9C8G - chains A and C of the 4 polymer chains in the assembly; structure by electron microscopy, 2.64 A resolution.

== Chain A ==
Protein: VP1
Organism: Human enterovirus D68
UniProtKB: A0A8D5ZMD3 (A0A8D5ZMD3_HED68); the author numbering skips numbers that UniProt does not, so the offset changes along the chain: 1-293 = UniProt 565-857; 295-297 = UniProt 858-860
Sequence (296 residues; each row starts with the number of its first residue; note: 1 number in that range is skipped by the numbering (no residue carries it; nothing is unmodelled there)):
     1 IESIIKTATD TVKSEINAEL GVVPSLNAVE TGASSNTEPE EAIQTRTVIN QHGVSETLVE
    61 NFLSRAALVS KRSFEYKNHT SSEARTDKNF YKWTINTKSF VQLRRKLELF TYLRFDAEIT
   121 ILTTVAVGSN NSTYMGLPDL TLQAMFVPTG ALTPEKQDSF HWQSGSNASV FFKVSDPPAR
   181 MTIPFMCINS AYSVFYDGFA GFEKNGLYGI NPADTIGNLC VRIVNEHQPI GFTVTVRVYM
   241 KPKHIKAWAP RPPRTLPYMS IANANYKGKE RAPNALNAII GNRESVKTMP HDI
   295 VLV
Not modelled in the structure: 296-297
Sequence notes: conflict V295 (Arg858 in A0A8D5ZMD3)

== Chain C ==
Protein: VP3
Organism: Human enterovirus D68
UniProtKB: A0A097BW19 (A0A097BW19_HED68); residues 1-247 here correspond to UniProt positions 318-564 (UniProt number = residue number + 317)
Sequence (247 residues; numbered 1 to 247; the number before each row is that of its first residue):
     1 GVPTYLLPGS GQFLTTDDHS SAPVLPCFNP TPEMHIPGQV RNMLEVIQVE SMMEINNTEN
    61 AVGMQRLKVD ISVLTDVDQL LFNIPLDIQL DGPLRNTLVG NISRYYTHWS GSLEMTFMFC
   121 GSFMATGKLI LCYTPPGGSC PTTRETAMLG THIVWDFGLQ SSVTLVIPWI SGSHYRMFNN
   181 DAKSTNANVG YVTCFMQTNL IVPSESSNTC SLIGFVAAKD DFSLRLMRDS PDIGQLEHLH
   241 EAEAAYQ

== How chain A and chain C interact ==
Pairs across the interface (239; chain A residue first):
  A8(A) with D220(C); D221(C); F222(C)
  T9(A) with D220(C), hydrogen bond; D221(C)
  S25(A) with I153(C); S162(C); V163(C); T164(C), hydrogen bond (backbone-backbone)
  L26(A) with W155(C); Q160(C), hydrogen bond (backbone-side chain); S162(C)
  N27(A) with Q160(C); S162(C), hydrogen bond; V163(C); T164(C), hydrogen bond
  V29(A) with E50(C); T116(C); M118(C), hydrophobic; S162(C); F215(C), hydrophobic
  E30(A) with S161(C), hydrogen bond
  G32(A) with E50(C)
  A33(A) with Q48(C); V49(C), hydrophobic; E50(C)
  S34(A) with E50(C), hydrogen bond (backbone-side chain); E114(C), hydrogen bond; T116(C); T164(C), hydrogen bond; K219(C)
  S35(A) with K219(C)
  N36(A) with T164(C); V166(C); K219(C), hydrogen bond (backbone-side chain)
  T37(A) with K219(C)
  E38(A) with S112(C); V166(C); K219(C); D221(C)
  A42(A) with T151(C); I153(C), hydrophobic
  I43(A) with T151(C); V166(C), hydrophobic; P168(C), hydrophobic
  N50(A) with D221(C)
  H52(A) with S110(C), hydrogen bond; H174(C), hydrogen bond; Y175(C); S223(C)
  G53(A) with Y175(C), hydrogen bond (backbone-side chain); S223(C), hydrogen bond (backbone-side chain); L224(C)
  V54(A) with N42(C), hydrogen bond (backbone-side chain); L44(C), hydrophobic
  E56(A) with Y106(C); L224(C); R225(C); L226(C), hydrogen bond (side chain-backbone); M227(C), hydrogen bond (side chain-backbone)
  T57(A) with N42(C); M43(C), hydrogen bond (backbone-backbone); L44(C); Y106(C), hydrogen bond; L224(C)
  L58(A) with R41(C); N42(C)
  V59(A) with V40(C); R41(C), hydrogen bond (backbone-backbone); N42(C); M43(C), hydrophobic
  F62(A) with M43(C), hydrophobic; Y105(C), hydrophobic; Y106(C); M227(C)
  R65(A) with T15(C); T16(C); M227(C); D229(C), salt bridge
  A66(A) with F13(C), hydrophobic; T15(C), hydrogen bond (backbone-side chain)
  S70(A) with Y246(C), hydrogen bond
  K71(A) with H238(C); Y246(C)
  R72(A) with E243(C), salt bridge; Y246(C)
  R85(A) with Q247(C), hydrogen bond (side chain-backbone)
  D87(A) with Q247(C)
  Y91(A) with Y246(C), hydrophobic
  K92(A) with A245(C), hydrogen bond (side chain-backbone); Y246(C); Q247(C)
  W93(A) with A245(C); Y246(C)
  T94(A) with A245(C), hydrogen bond (backbone-backbone)
  N96(A) with A245(C)
  S99(A) with Q235(C), hydrogen bond (backbone-side chain)
  F100(A) with Q235(C); H238(C)
  V101(A) with I233(C); G234(C); Q235(C), hydrogen bond (backbone-side chain); L239(C), hydrophobic
  Q102(A) with Q235(C), hydrogen bond
  R104(A) with L239(C)
  R105(A) with N101(C), hydrogen bond (side chain-backbone); Y105(C), hydrogen bond; S230(C); D232(C), salt bridge; I233(C)
  K106(A) with Y105(C); M227(C)
  L109(A) with I102(C), hydrophobic
  F110(A) with V40(C), hydrophobic; M43(C), hydrophobic
  Y112(A) with I36(C), hydrophobic
  R114(A) with P30(C); T31(C), hydrogen bond (side chain-backbone); P32(C); E33(C)
  E118(A) with H19(C); S21(C), hydrogen bond
  T120(A) with F13(C)
  A168(A) with V24(C)
  P177(A) with G11(C)
  P178(A) with G11(C); F13(C), hydrophobic
  R180(A) with Q12(C), hydrogen bond (side chain-backbone); S21(C); A22(C)
  M181(A) with S21(C), hydrogen bond (backbone-side chain); A22(C); V24(C), hydrophobic
  T182(A) with S21(C), hydrogen bond; A22(C), hydrogen bond (backbone-backbone); P23(C); V24(C), hydrogen bond (backbone-backbone)
  I183(A) with V24(C), hydrophobic
  P184(A) with V24(C); L25(C), hydrophobic; F28(C), hydrophobic
  F185(A) with F28(C); P30(C); T31(C)
  M186(A) with F28(C), hydrophobic
  C187(A) with T31(C)
  N189(A) with T31(C)
  S190(A) with T31(C); P32(C); E33(C); M34(C), hydrogen bond (side chain-backbone)
  A191(A) with I36(C), hydrophobic
  Y239(A) with F13(C), hydrophobic
  K241(A) with T15(C); D17(C), hydrogen bond (side chain-backbone)
  K243(A) with S21(C), hydrogen bond
  K246(A) with E33(C), salt bridge; Q39(C), hydrogen bond
  A247(A) with G38(C); Q39(C), hydrogen bond (backbone-side chain); V40(C), hydrogen bond (backbone-backbone)
  W248(A) with E33(C); I36(C), hydrogen bond (side chain-backbone); P37(C); G38(C); Q39(C)
  A249(A) with G38(C), hydrogen bond (backbone-backbone)
  P250(A) with V40(C), hydrophobic; V46(C), hydrophobic
  P253(A) with N101(C)
  R254(A) with I233(C)
  T255(A) with N96(C); D232(C)
  L256(A) with I233(C)
  Y258(A) with L239(C)
  M259(A) with L239(C); H240(C), hydrogen bond (backbone-backbone)
  S260(A) with H240(C); E241(C)
  I261(A) with L239(C), hydrophobic; H240(C), hydrogen bond (backbone-backbone); E241(C); A242(C), hydrophobic
  A262(A) with E241(C)
  P273(A) with D91(C)
  N274(A) with R95(C), hydrogen bond; D232(C), hydrogen bond (side chain-backbone)
  N277(A) with V62(C); G63(C), hydrogen bond (backbone-backbone); R66(C)
  A278(A) with R66(C)
  I279(A) with E54(C); R95(C), hydrogen bond (backbone-side chain); N96(C)
  I280(A) with E54(C), hydrogen bond (backbone-side chain); N57(C); R66(C), hydrogen bond (backbone-side chain); G92(C); R95(C); N96(C)
  G281(A) with N57(C); D91(C)
  N282(A) with N57(C); E59(C); R66(C), hydrogen bond
  R283(A) with I55(C), hydrogen bond (side chain-backbone); N56(C); N57(C), hydrogen bond (backbone-backbone); T58(C); E59(C); N83(C), hydrogen bond (side chain-backbone); P85(C)
  E284(A) with T58(C)
  S285(A) with T58(C)
  V286(A) with N56(C); L81(C); F82(C); N83(C), hydrogen bond (backbone-backbone)
  K287(A) with L80(C); L81(C); N83(C)
  T288(A) with N83(C), hydrogen bond (backbone-side chain)
  M289(A) with N83(C); I84(C); P85(C); C140(C), hydrophobic; Y191(C), hydrophobic
  H291(A) with L90(C); A182(C); K183(C)
  D292(A) with S139(C); C140(C), hydrogen bond (side chain-backbone); K183(C), hydrogen bond (backbone-side chain); Y191(C)
  I293(A) with G138(C); S139(C), hydrogen bond (backbone-side chain); K183(C); N188(C); Y191(C)
Also at the interface, not in a pair above, chain A (112 interface residues in all): T11, A28, E41, E60, N61, S64, V69, K98, I188, R251, P257, P290, V295
Also at the interface, not in a pair above, chain C (113 interface residues in all): S20, V69, D87, P93, L98, G137, D156, W169, R228

== Overview ==
Chain A and chain C form an interface of 112 and 113 residues respectively; the contacts include 62 hydrogen
bonds and 4 salt bridges. Among the polar pairs are R65(A)-D229(C), R72(A)-E243(C) and R105(A)-D232(C).
Chain A is VP1 and chain C is VP3, both from Human enterovirus D68; the structure, Cryo-EM Structure of EV-D68
A2 Inactivated Virus Particle, was determined by electron microscopy (same publication as 9C3J, 9C4A, 9C8F,
9C8H and 9C8I).
